4QZ2 - chains I and Y of the 28 polymer chains in the assembly; structure by X-ray diffraction, 2.70 A resolution.

[Chain I]
Molecule: Proteasome subunit beta type-3
Source organism: Saccharomyces cerevisiae
Notes: EC 3.4.25.1
Reference sequence: P25451 (PSB3_YEAST); residues 0-204 here correspond to UniProt positions 1-205 (UniProt number = residue number + 1)
Amino-acid sequence (205 residues; row label = number of the first residue in the row; numbering starts at 0):
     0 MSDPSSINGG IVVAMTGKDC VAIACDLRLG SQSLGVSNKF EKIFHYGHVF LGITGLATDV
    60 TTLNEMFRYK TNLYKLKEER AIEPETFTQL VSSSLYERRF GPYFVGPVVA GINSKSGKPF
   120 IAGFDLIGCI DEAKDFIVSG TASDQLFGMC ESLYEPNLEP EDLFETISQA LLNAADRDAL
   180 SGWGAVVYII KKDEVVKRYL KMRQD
Unresolved in the structure: 0
Ion coordination: Mg2+ site 1: Ala174, Asp177, Ser180; Mg2+ site 2: Asp204 (shared with Ala165(Y), Asp168(Y), Ser171(Y) of chain Y)
Residues lining bound ligands: 04C (1,2,4-trideoxy-4-methyl-2-{[N-(morpholin-4-ylacetyl)-L-alanyl-O-methyl-L-tyrosyl]amino}-1-phenyl-D-xylitol): Asp124, Leu125, Ile126, Cys128
Swiss-Prot annotation at these positions:
  - modified residue: Ser30 (Phosphoserine)
  - cross-link: Lys69 (Glycyl lysine isopeptide (Lys-Gly) (interchain with G-Cter in ubiquitin))

[Chain Y]
Molecule: Proteasome subunit beta type-5
Source organism: Saccharomyces cerevisiae
Notes: EC 3.4.25.1
Reference sequence: P30656 (PSB5_YEAST); residues 1-212 here correspond to UniProt positions 76-287 (UniProt number = residue number + 75)
Amino-acid sequence (212 residues; numbered 1 to 212; the number before each row is that of its first residue):
     1 TTTLAFRFQG GIIVAVDSRA TAGNWVASQT VKKVIEINPF LLGTIAGGAA DCQFWETWLG
    61 SQCRLHELRE KERISVAAAS KILSNLVYQY KGAGLSMGTM ICGYTRKEGP TIYYVDSDGT
   121 RLKGDIFCVG SGQTFAYGVL DSNYKWDLSV EDALYLGKRS ILAAAHRDAY SGGSVNLYHV
   181 TEDGWIYHGN HDVGELFWKV KEEEGSFNNV IG
Sequence notes: engineered mutation Ile45 (Met120 in P30656)
Covalently attached groups: compound 04C linked to Thr1
Ion coordination: Mg2+: Ala165, Asp168, Ser171 (shared with Asp204(I) of chain I)
Residues lining bound ligands: 04C (1,2,4-trideoxy-4-methyl-2-{[N-(morpholin-4-ylacetyl)-L-alanyl-O-methyl-L-tyrosyl]amino}-1-phenyl-D-xylitol): Arg19, Ala20, Thr21, Val31, Lys33, Ile45, Ala46, Gly47, Gly48, Ala49, Gln53, Ser96, Ser131, Tyr170

[How chain I and chain Y interact]
Pairs across the interface - 45 pairs, chain I then chain Y:
  Leu26(I) - Ile211(Y)  hydrophobic
  Arg27(I) - Ala169(Y)
  Ser32(I) - Arg167(Y)
  Ser32(I) - Asp168(Y)
  Ser32(I) - Ala169(Y)  hydrogen bond (backbone-backbone)
  Ser32(I) - Tyr170(Y)
  Leu33(I) - Phe135(Y)  hydrophobic
  Gly34(I) - Arg167(Y)  hydrogen bond (backbone-side chain)
  Val35(I) - Arg167(Y)  hydrogen bond (backbone-side chain)
  Asn37(I) - His166(Y)
  Asn37(I) - Asn209(Y)  hydrogen bond (side chain-backbone)
  Asn37(I) - Val210(Y)
  Lys38(I) - Asn209(Y)  hydrogen bond (side chain-backbone)
  Gln144(I) - Trp25(Y)
  Asp175(I) - Val26(Y)
  Arg176(I) - Trp25(Y)
  Arg176(I) - Val26(Y)  hydrogen bond (side chain-backbone)
  Arg176(I) - Ala27(Y)  hydrogen bond (side chain-backbone)
  Arg176(I) - Ser28(Y)
  Asp177(I) - Asn24(Y)
  Asp177(I) - Val26(Y)
  Ala178(I) - Asn24(Y)  hydrogen bond (backbone-backbone)
  Ala178(I) - Val26(Y)
  Ala178(I) - Ala169(Y)
  Ala178(I) - Tyr170(Y)  hydrophobic
  Leu179(I) - Asn24(Y)
  Trp182(I) - His166(Y)  hydrogen bond (side chain-backbone)
  Trp182(I) - Arg167(Y)
  Tyr198(I) - Ile211(Y)  hydrophobic
  Lys200(I) - Trp198(Y)
  Met201(I) - Trp198(Y)
  Arg202(I) - Gln29(Y)
  Arg202(I) - Gly173(Y)  hydrogen bond (side chain-backbone)
  Arg202(I) - Asp192(Y)  salt bridge
  Arg202(I) - Gly194(Y)
  Gln203(I) - His166(Y)  hydrogen bond (backbone-side chain)
  Gln203(I) - Phe197(Y)
  Gln203(I) - Trp198(Y)
  Gln203(I) - Val210(Y)
  Asp204(I) - Arg19(Y)  salt bridge
  Asp204(I) - Gln29(Y)
  Asp204(I) - Ala165(Y)
  Asp204(I) - Ser171(Y)
  Asp204(I) - Gly172(Y)
  Asp204(I) - Gly173(Y)  hydrogen bond (side chain-backbone)
Other interface residues (no listed pair), chain I (23 interface residues in all): Ser5, Gln31
Other interface residues (no listed pair), chain Y (25 interface residues in all): Val193

[Summary]
23 residues of chain I face 25 of chain Y across their interface, with 12 hydrogen bonds and 2 salt bridges.
Polar contacts include Arg202(I)-Asp192(Y), Asp204(I)-Arg19(Y) and Gly34(I)-Arg167(Y). Bound to chain I:
compound 04C. Covalently linked compound 04C: at Thr1(Y).
Chain I is Proteasome subunit beta type-3 and chain Y is Proteasome subunit beta type-5, both from
Saccharomyces cerevisiae; the structure, yCP beta5-M45I mutant in complex with the epoxyketone inhibitor ONX
0914, was determined by X-ray diffraction (same publication as 4QUX, 4QUY, 4QV0, 4QV1, 4QV3, 4QV4 and 42
further entries).
